PDB entry 8ZP5 | electron microscopy, 2.98 A resolution | chains E and C of the 8 polymer chains in the assembly

[Chain E]
Protein: Origin recognition complex subunit 5
Source organism: Saccharomyces cerevisiae S288C
UniProtKB: P50874 (ORC5_YEAST); numbering as in UniProt (aligned over 1-479)
Amino-acid sequence (479 residues; numbered 1 to 479; the number before each row is that of its first residue):
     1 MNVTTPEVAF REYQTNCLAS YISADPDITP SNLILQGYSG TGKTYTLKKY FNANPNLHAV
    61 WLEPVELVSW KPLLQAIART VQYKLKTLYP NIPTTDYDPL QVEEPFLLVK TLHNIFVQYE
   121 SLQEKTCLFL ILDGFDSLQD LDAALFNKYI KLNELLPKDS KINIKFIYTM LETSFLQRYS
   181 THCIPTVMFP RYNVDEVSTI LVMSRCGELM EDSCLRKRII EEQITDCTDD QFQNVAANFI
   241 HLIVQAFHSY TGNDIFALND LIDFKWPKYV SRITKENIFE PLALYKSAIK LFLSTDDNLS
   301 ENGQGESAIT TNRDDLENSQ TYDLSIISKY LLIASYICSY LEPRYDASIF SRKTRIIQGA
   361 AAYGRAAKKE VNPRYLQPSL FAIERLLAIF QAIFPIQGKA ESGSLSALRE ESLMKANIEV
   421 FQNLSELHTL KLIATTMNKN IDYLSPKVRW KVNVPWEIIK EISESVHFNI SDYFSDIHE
Not modelled in the structure: 300-319, 352-371, 398-411
Differences from the reference sequence: engineered mutation Ala-360 (Arg in P50874), Ala-366 (Arg in P50874), Ala-367 (Lys in P50874)
UniProt features mapped onto this chain:
  - binding site (ATP): Gly-37 to Thr-44
Ligand contacts: ATP-gamma-S (AGS; phosphothiophosphoric acid-adenylate ester): Val-8, Ala-9, Phe-10, Tyr-38, Ser-39, Gly-40, Thr-41, Gly-42, Lys-43, Thr-44, Tyr-45, Leu-171, Tyr-192, Ile-200, Met-203, Ile-255, Phe-256

[Chain C]
Protein: Origin recognition complex subunit 3
Source organism: Saccharomyces cerevisiae S288C
UniProtKB: P54790 (ORC3_YEAST); residue numbers follow UniProt; this construct covers 1-616
Amino-acid sequence (616 residues; each row starts with the number of its first residue):
     1 MSDLNQSKKM NVSEFADAQR SHYTVYPSLP QSNKNDKHIP FVKLLSGKES EVNVEKRWEL
    61 YHQLHSHFHD QVDHIIDNIE ADLKAEISDL LYSETTQKRR CFNTIFLLGS DSTTKIELKD
   121 ESSRYNVLIE LTPKESPNVR MMLRRSMYKL YSAADAEEHP TIKYEDINDE DGDFTEQNND
   181 VSYDLSLVEN FKRLFGKDLA MVFNFKDVDS INFNTLDNFI ILLKSAFKYD HVKISLIFNI
   241 NTNLSNIEKN LRQSTIRLLK RNYHKLDVSS NKGFKYGNQI FQSFLDTVDG KLNLSDRFVE
   301 FILSKMANNT NHNLQLLTKM LDYSLMSYFF QNAFSVFIDP VNVDFLNDDY LKILSRCPTF
   361 MFFVEGLIKQ HAPADEILSL LTNKNRGLEE FFVEFLVREN PINGHAKFVA RFLEEELNIT
   421 NFNLIELYHN LLIGKLDSYL DRWSACKEYK DRLHFEPIDT IFQELFTLDN RSGLLTQSIF
   481 PSYKSNIEDN LLSWEQVLPS LDKENYDTLS GDLDKIMAPV LGQLFKLYRE ANMTINIYDF
   541 YIAFRETLPK EEILNFIRKD PSNTKLLELA ETPDAFDKVA LILFMQAIFA FENMGLIKFQ
   601 STKSYDLVEK CVWRGI
Not modelled in the structure: 1-14, 31-35, 160-178
UniProt features mapped onto this chain:
  - modified residue: Ser-2 (N-acetylserine)

[How chain E and chain C interact]
Contacting residue pairs (71; chain E residue first):
  Val-65(E) with Leu-222(C); Ser-225(C)
  Glu-66(E) with Leu-143(C); Asp-184(C); Leu-185(C); Ser-225(C); Lys-228(C), salt bridge; Tyr-229(C), hydrogen bond
  Leu-67(E) with Asp-184(C); Ser-186(C)
  Val-68(E) with Arg-140(C); Leu-143(C), hydrophobic; Leu-222(C), hydrophobic
  Ser-69(E) with Arg-140(C)
  Pro-72(E) with Asp-184(C)
  Gln-75(E) with Ser-182(C), hydrogen bond
  Arg-79(E) with Ser-186(C)
  Leu-100(E) with Asp-180(C)
  Gln-139(E) with Leu-222(C)
  Tyr-250(E) with Gln-253(C); Arg-257(C), hydrogen bond
  Ala-257(E) with Arg-257(C)
  Asp-260(E) with Arg-257(C), salt bridge; Arg-261(C), salt bridge
  Asp-263(E) with Arg-261(C), salt bridge
  Phe-264(E) with Arg-257(C); Lys-260(C)
  Asp-296(E) with Lys-260(C), hydrogen bond (backbone-side chain)
  Asp-297(E) with Gln-253(C); Ile-256(C); Arg-257(C), salt bridge
  Asn-298(E) with Glu-248(C); Lys-260(C)
  Leu-299(E) with Phe-106(C), hydrophobic; Leu-244(C); Glu-248(C), hydrogen bond (backbone-side chain); Ile-256(C), hydrophobic; Lys-260(C); Tyr-263(C), hydrophobic
  Thr-321(E) with Asn-243(C), hydrogen bond (backbone-backbone)
  Tyr-322(E) with Thr-242(C); Asn-246(C), hydrogen bond
  Asp-323(E) with Thr-310(C)
  Leu-324(E) with Thr-310(C)
  Ser-325(E) with Ala-307(C); Asn-308(C), hydrogen bond (side chain-backbone); Thr-310(C)
  Ile-326(E) with Asn-308(C)
  Ile-327(E) with Asn-308(C)
  Glu-384(E) with Lys-598(C), salt bridge; Cys-611(C); Trp-613(C)
  Leu-387(E) with Ile-616(C), hydrophobic
  Ala-388(E) with Ile-616(C)
  Gln-391(E) with Gly-615(C), hydrogen bond (side chain-backbone); Ile-616(C)
  Lys-415(E) with Ser-485(C)
  Ala-416(E) with Ile-616(C)
  Asn-417(E) with Phe-480(C); Pro-481(C); Ser-482(C)
  Ile-418(E) with Pro-481(C), hydrogen bond (backbone-backbone); Tyr-483(C), hydrophobic
  Glu-419(E) with Lys-305(C), salt bridge; Asn-308(C)
  Phe-421(E) with Lys-484(C)
  Asn-423(E) with Asn-308(C)
  Glu-426(E) with Asn-241(C); Asn-311(C), hydrogen bond
  Leu-430(E) with Asn-241(C)
  Ile-458(E) with Asn-246(C)
Interface residues without a listed pair, chain E (49 interface residues in all): Asp-140, Asn-259, Gln-320, Met-414, Gln-422, Thr-429, Lys-431, Pro-446, Lys-447
Interface residues without a listed pair, chain C (48 interface residues in all): Val-139, Val-181, Glu-189, Asp-209, Ser-210, Leu-259, Asn-309, Phe-599

[Overview]
49 residues of chain E face 48 of chain C across their interface; the contacts include 11 hydrogen bonds and 7
salt bridges. Among the polar pairs are Glu-66(E)/Lys-228(C), Asp-260(E)/Arg-257(C) and Asp-260(E)/Arg-261(C).
Chain E binds ATP-gamma-S. UniProt lists 8 ATP-binding residues on chain E.
Chain E is Origin recognition complex subunit 5 and chain C is Origin recognition complex subunit 3, both from
Saccharomyces cerevisiae S288C; the structure, Cryo-EM structure of origin recognition complex (Orc5 basic
patch mutations) with ARS1 DNA bound, was determined by electron microscopy, deposited together with 8ZP4 and
8ZPK.
